Entry 8QPK (electron microscopy, 4.20 A resolution (low resolution: residue-level contacts below are approximate; hydrogen-bond / salt-bridge calls are withheld)); this record covers chains G and A of the 16 polymer chains in the assembly.

# Chain G
Molecule: Probable ATP-dependent RNA helicase DDX23
From: Homo sapiens
UniProtKB: Q9BUQ8 (DDX23_HUMAN); numbering as in UniProt (aligned over 1-820)
Sequence (820 residues; row label = number of the first residue in the row):
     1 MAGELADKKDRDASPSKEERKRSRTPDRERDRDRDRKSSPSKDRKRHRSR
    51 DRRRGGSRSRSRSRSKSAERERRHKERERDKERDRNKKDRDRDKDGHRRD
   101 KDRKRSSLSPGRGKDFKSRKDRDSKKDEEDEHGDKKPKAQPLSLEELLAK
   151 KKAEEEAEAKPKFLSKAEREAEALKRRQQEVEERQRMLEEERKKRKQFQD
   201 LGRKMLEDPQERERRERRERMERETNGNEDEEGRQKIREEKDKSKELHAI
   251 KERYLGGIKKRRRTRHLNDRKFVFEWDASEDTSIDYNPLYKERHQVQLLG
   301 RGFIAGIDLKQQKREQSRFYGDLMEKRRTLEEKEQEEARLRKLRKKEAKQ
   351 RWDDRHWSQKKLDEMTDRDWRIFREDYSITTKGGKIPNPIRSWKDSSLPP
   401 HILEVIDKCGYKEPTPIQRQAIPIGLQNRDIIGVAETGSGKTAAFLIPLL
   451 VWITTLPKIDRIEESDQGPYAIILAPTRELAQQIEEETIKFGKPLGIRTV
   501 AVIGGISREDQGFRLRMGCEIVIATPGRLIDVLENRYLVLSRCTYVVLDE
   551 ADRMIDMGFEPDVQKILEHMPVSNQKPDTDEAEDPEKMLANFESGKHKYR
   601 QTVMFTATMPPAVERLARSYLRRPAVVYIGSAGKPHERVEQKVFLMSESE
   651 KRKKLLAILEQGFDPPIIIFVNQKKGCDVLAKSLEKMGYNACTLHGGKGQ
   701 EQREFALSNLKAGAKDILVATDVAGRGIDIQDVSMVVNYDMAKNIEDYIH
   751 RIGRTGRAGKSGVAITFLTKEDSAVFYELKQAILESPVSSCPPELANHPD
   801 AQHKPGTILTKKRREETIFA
Disordered / not traced: 1-240, 256-269, 357-820
UniProt features mapped onto this chain:
  - motif: Arg391 to Arg419 (Q motif), Asp549 to Asp552 (DEAD box)
  - binding site (ATP): Ala435 to Thr442
  - modified residue (Phosphoserine): Ser14, Ser16, Ser107, Ser109
  - cross-link (Glycyl lysine isopeptide (Lys-Gly)): Lys686 (interchain with G-Cter in SUMO2), Lys811 (interchain with G-Cter in SUMO2)

# Chain A
Molecule: Pre-mRNA-processing-splicing factor 8
From: Homo sapiens
UniProtKB: Q6P2Q9 (PRP8_HUMAN); residues 1-2335 here = UniProt positions 1-2335
Sequence (2335 residues; each row starts with the number of its first residue):
     1 MAGVFPYRGPGNPVPGPLAPLPDYMSEEKLQEKARKWQQLQAKRYAEKRK
    51 FGFVDAQKEDMPPEHVRKIIRDHGDMTNRKFRHDKRVYLGALKYMPHAVL
   101 KLLENMPMPWEQIRDVPVLYHITGAISFVNEIPWVIEPVYISQWGSMWIM
   151 MRREKRDRRHFKRMRFPPFDDEEPPLDYADNILDVEPLEAIQLELDPEED
   201 APVLDWFYDHQPLRDSRKYVNGSTYQRWQFTLPMMSTLYRLANQLLTDLV
   251 DDNYFYLFDLKAFFTSKALNMAIPGGPKFEPLVRDINLQDEDWNEFNDIN
   301 KIIIRQPIRTEYKIAFPYLYNNLPHHVHLTWYHTPNVVFIKTEDPDLPAF
   351 YFDPLINPISHRHSVKSQEPLPDDDEEFELPEFVEPFLKDTPLYTDNTAN
   401 GIALLWAPRPFNLRSGRTRRALDIPLVKNWYREHCPAGQPVKVRVSYQKL
   451 LKYYVLNALKHRPPKAQKKRYLFRSFKATKFFQSTKLDWVEVGLQVCRQG
   501 YNMLNLLIHRKNLNYLHLDYNFNLKPVKTLTTKERKKSRFGNAFHLCREV
   551 LRLTKLVVDSHVQYRLGNVDAFQLADGLQYIFAHVGQLTGMYRYKYKLMR
   601 QIRMCKDLKHLIYYRFNTGPVGKGPGCGFWAAGWRVWLFFMRGITPLLER
   651 WLGNLLARQFEGRHSKGVAKTVTKQRVESHFDLELRAAVMHDILDMMPEG
   701 IKQNKARTILQHLSEAWRCWKANIPWKVPGLPTPIENMILRYVKAKADWW
   751 TNTAHYNRERIRRGATVDKTVCKKNLGRLTRLYLKAEQERQHNYLKDGPY
   801 ITAEEAVAVYTTTVHWLESRRFSPIPFPPLSYKHDTKLLILALERLKEAY
   851 SVKSRLNQSQREELGLIEQAYDNPHEALSRIKRHLLTQRAFKEVGIEFMD
   901 LYSHLVPVYDVEPLEKITDAYLDQYLWYEADKRRLFPPWIKPADTEPPPL
   951 LVYKWCQGINNLQDVWETSEGECNVMLESRFEKMYEKIDLTLLNRLLRLI
  1001 VDHNIADYMTAKNNVVINYKDMNHTNSYGIIRGLQFASFIVQYYGLVMDL
  1051 LVLGLHRASEMAGPPQMPNDFLSFQDIATEAAHPIRLFCRYIDRIHIFFR
  1101 FTADEARDLIQRYLTEHPDPNNENIVGYNNKKCWPRDARMRLMKHDVNLG
  1151 RAVFWDIKNRLPRSVTTVQWENSFVSVYSKDNPNLLFNMCGFECRILPKC
  1201 RTSYEEFTHKDGVWNLQNEVTKERTAQCFLRVDDESMQRFHNRVRQILMA
  1251 SGSTTFTKIVNKWNTALIGLMTYFREAVVNTQELLDLLVKCENKIQTRIK
  1301 IGLNSKMPSRFPPVVFYTPKELGGLGMLSMGHVLIPQSDLRWSKQTDVGI
  1351 THFRSGMSHEEDQLIPNLYRYIQPWESEFIDSQRVWAEYALKRQEAIAQN
  1401 RRLTLEDLEDSWDRGIPRINTLFQKDRHTLAYDKGWRVRTDFKQYQVLKQ
  1451 NPFWWTHQRHDGKLWNLNNYRTDMIQALGGVEGILEHTLFKGTYFPTWEG
  1501 LFWEKASGFEESMKWKKLTNAQRSGLNQIPNRRFTLWWSPTINRANVYVG
  1551 FQVQLDLTGIFMHGKIPTLKISLIQIFRAHLWQKIHESIVMDLCQVFDQE
  1601 LDALEIETVQKETIHPRKSYKMNSSCADILLFASYKWNVSRPSLLADSKD
  1651 VMDSTTTQKYWIDIQLRWGDYDSHDIERYARAKFLDYTTDNMSIYPSPTG
  1701 VLIAIDLAYNLHSAYGNWFPGSKPLIQQAMAKIMKANPALYVLRERIRKG
  1751 LQLYSSEPTEPYLSSQNYGELFSNQIIWFVDDTNVYRVTIHKTFEGNLTT
  1801 KPINGAIFIFNPRTGQLFLKIIHTSVWAGQKRLGQLAKWKTAEEVAALIR
  1851 SLPVEEQPKQIIVTRKGMLDPLEVHLLDFPNIVIKGSELQLPFQACLKVE
  1901 KFGDLILKATEPQMVLFNLYDDWLKTISSYTAFSRLILILRALHVNNDRA
  1951 KVILKPDKTTITEPHHIWPTLTDEEWIKVEVQLKDLILADYGKKNNVNVA
  2001 SLTQSEIRDIILGMEISAPSQQRQQIAEIEKQTKEQSQLTATQTRTVNKH
  2051 GDEIITSTTSNYETQTFSSKTEWRVRAISAANLHLRTNHIYVSSDDIKET
  2101 GYTYILPKNVLKKFICISDLRAQIAGYLYGVSPPDNPQVKEIRCIVMVPQ
  2151 WGTHQTVHLPGQLPQHEYLKEMEPLGWIHTQPNESPQLSPQDVTTHAKIM
  2201 ADNPSWDGEKTIIITCSFTPGSCTLTAYKLTPSGYEWGRQNTDKGNNPKG
  2251 YLPSHYERVQMLLSDRFLGFFMVPAQSSWNYNFMGVRHDPNMKYELQLAN
  2301 PKEFYHEVHRPSHFLNFALLQEGEVYSADREDLYA
Disordered / not traced: 1-55, 661-674, 2017-2335
UniProt features mapped onto this chain:
  - region: Met1513 to Leu1526 (Important for branch point selection), Pro2301 to Ala2335 (Required for interaction with EFTUD2 and SNRNP200)
  - modified residue: Ala2 (N-acetylalanine), Ser859 (Phosphoserine), Ser1358 (Phosphoserine), Lys1425 (N6,N6-dimethyllysine), Lys1463 (N6-acetyllysine)
  - natural variant: Pro2301 (P2301T: In RP13), Phe2304 (F2304L: In RP13), His2309 (H2309P: In RP13; H2309R: In RP13), Arg2310 (R2310G: In RP13; R2310K: In RP13), Phe2314 (F2314L: In RP13), Tyr2334 (Y2334N: In RP13)
  - mutagenesis: Val1788 (V1788D: Strongly reduced interaction with RNA), Thr1789 (T1789P: Strongly reduced interaction with RNA)
Ligand contacts: inositol hexakisphosphate (IHP): Arg163, Tyr580, Lys609, Tyr613, Lys623

# Interface between chain G and chain A
Contacting residue pairs (50; chain G residue first):
  Arg253(G) - Ile308(A)
  Arg253(G) - Lys313(A)
  Arg253(G) - Tyr320(A)
  Tyr254(G) - Ile299(A)
  Tyr254(G) - Ile302(A)
  Tyr254(G) - Ile308(A)
  Tyr254(G) - Arg1136(A)
  Phe272(G) - Tyr592(A)
  Phe272(G) - Tyr596(A)
  Val273(G) - Tyr592(A)
  Phe274(G) - Gln587(A)
  Phe274(G) - Tyr592(A)
  Glu275(G) - Arg603(A)
  Trp276(G) - Lys449(A)
  Trp276(G) - Arg603(A)
  Trp276(G) - Met604(A)
  Asp277(G) - Val445(A)
  Ala278(G) - Val445(A)
  Glu280(G) - Gln448(A)
  Asp281(G) - Arg444(A)
  Asp281(G) - Val445(A)
  Asp281(G) - Gln448(A)
  Thr282(G) - Ile273(A)
  Thr282(G) - Pro274(A)
  Thr282(G) - Gly276(A)
  Thr282(G) - Lys278(A)
  Thr282(G) - Gln448(A)
  Ser283(G) - Pro274(A)
  Ser283(G) - Arg444(A)
  Ser283(G) - Gln448(A)
  Asp285(G) - Arg309(A)
  Tyr286(G) - Pro307(A)
  Tyr290(G) - Arg309(A)
  Leu298(G) - Asp248(A)
  Arg301(G) - Asp248(A)
  Arg301(G) - Lys341(A)
  Arg301(G) - Glu343(A)
  Phe303(G) - Thr247(A)
  Phe303(G) - Asp248(A)
  Ala305(G) - Gln244(A)
  Ala305(G) - Leu245(A)
  Ala305(G) - Trp430(A)
  Gly306(G) - Trp148(A)
  Gly306(G) - Trp430(A)
  Gly306(G) - Arg615(A)
  Gly306(G) - Thr618(A)
  Asp308(G) - Arg152(A)
  Asp308(G) - Gly619(A)
  Asp308(G) - Pro620(A)
  Arg327(G) - Pro354(A)
Interface residues without a listed pair, chain G (38 interface residues in all): Ile250, Leu255, Arg270, Asn287, Arg293, Leu299, Gly302, Ile304, Ile307, Leu309, Tyr320, Met324, Arg328, Glu332, Asp354
Interface residues without a listed pair, chain A (48 interface residues in all): Asp157, Leu246, Leu249, Gly275, Ile304, Tyr351, Leu355, His434, Cys435, Val441, Arg593, Met599, Asp607

# In short
The interface between chain G and chain A involves 38 residues on one side and 48 on the other. Ligands of
chain A: inositol hexakisphosphate. From UniProt: 8 ATP-binding residues on chain G; 2 mutagenesis sites on
chain A.
Chain G is Probable ATP-dependent RNA helicase DDX23 and chain A is Pre-mRNA-processing-splicing factor 8,
both from Homo sapiens; the structure, Cryo-EM Structure of Pre-B+5'ss Complex (core part), was determined by
electron microscopy together with 8QOZ, 8QP8, 8QP9, 8QPA, 8QPB and 8QPE from the same study.
